6UXW - chains U and b of the 28 polymer chains in the assembly; structure by electron microscopy, 8.96 A resolution (very low resolution: no residue pairs are listed; an interface is given only as per-side residue counts).

# Chain U
Protein: Histone H2B 1.1
Organism: Xenopus laevis
UniProt: P02281 (H2B11_XENLA); residues 1-122 here correspond to UniProt positions 5-126 (UniProt number = residue number + 4)
Amino-acid sequence (122 residues; row label = number of the first residue in the row):
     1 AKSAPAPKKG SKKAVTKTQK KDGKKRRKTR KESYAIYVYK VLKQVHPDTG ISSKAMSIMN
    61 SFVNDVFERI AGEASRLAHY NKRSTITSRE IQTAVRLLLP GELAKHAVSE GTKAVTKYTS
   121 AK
Disordered / not traced: 1-28, 122
Construct notes: conflict Thr29 (Ser33 in P02281)
Swiss-Prot annotation at these positions:
  - modified residue: Lys2 (N6-acetyllysine), Lys9 (N6-acetyllysine), Ser11 (Phosphoserine), Lys12 (N6-acetyllysine), Lys17 (N6-acetyllysine)
  - glycosylation: Ser109 (O-linked (GlcNAc) serine)
  - cross-link: Lys117 (Glycyl lysine isopeptide (Lys-Gly) (interchain with G-Cter in ubiquitin))

# Chain b
Molecule: 601 sequence top strand
Sequence (200 nucleotides; row label = number of the first residue in the row; numbers below 1 keep their minus sign (DA-44 is residue -44)):
   -44 ACCTCCCACT ATTTTATGCG CCGGTATTGA ACCACGCTTA TGCCCAGCAT CGTTAATCGA
    16 TGTATATATC TGACACGTGC CTGGAGACTA GGGAGTAATC CCCTTGGCGG TTAAAACGCG
    76 GGGGACAGCG CGTACGTGCG TTTAAGCGGT GCTAGAGCTG TCTACGACCA ATTGAGCGGC
   136 CTCGGCACCG GGATTCTGAT
Disordered / not traced: -44 to 0

# Interface between chain U and chain b
At this resolution (9 A) residue pairs are not listed: 10 residues of chain U and 9 of chain b lie at the interface.

# Summary
Chain U and chain b form an interface of 10 and 9 residues respectively.
Here chain U is Histone H2B 1.1 (Xenopus laevis) and chain b is 601 sequence top strand. Entry 6UXW (SWI/SNF
nucleosome complex with ADP-BeFx) was determined by electron microscopy together with 6UXV from the same
study.
